7QHS - chains 3 and 5 of the 15 polymer chains in the assembly; structure by electron microscopy, 3.30 A resolution.

Chain 3:
Molecule: DNA replication licensing factor MCM3
Organism: Saccharomyces cerevisiae
Notes: EC 3.6.4.12
UniProt: P24279 (MCM3_YEAST); residue numbers follow UniProt; this construct covers 1-971
Sequence (1006 residues; each row starts with the number of its first residue; numbers below 1 keep their minus sign (Met-34 is residue -34)):
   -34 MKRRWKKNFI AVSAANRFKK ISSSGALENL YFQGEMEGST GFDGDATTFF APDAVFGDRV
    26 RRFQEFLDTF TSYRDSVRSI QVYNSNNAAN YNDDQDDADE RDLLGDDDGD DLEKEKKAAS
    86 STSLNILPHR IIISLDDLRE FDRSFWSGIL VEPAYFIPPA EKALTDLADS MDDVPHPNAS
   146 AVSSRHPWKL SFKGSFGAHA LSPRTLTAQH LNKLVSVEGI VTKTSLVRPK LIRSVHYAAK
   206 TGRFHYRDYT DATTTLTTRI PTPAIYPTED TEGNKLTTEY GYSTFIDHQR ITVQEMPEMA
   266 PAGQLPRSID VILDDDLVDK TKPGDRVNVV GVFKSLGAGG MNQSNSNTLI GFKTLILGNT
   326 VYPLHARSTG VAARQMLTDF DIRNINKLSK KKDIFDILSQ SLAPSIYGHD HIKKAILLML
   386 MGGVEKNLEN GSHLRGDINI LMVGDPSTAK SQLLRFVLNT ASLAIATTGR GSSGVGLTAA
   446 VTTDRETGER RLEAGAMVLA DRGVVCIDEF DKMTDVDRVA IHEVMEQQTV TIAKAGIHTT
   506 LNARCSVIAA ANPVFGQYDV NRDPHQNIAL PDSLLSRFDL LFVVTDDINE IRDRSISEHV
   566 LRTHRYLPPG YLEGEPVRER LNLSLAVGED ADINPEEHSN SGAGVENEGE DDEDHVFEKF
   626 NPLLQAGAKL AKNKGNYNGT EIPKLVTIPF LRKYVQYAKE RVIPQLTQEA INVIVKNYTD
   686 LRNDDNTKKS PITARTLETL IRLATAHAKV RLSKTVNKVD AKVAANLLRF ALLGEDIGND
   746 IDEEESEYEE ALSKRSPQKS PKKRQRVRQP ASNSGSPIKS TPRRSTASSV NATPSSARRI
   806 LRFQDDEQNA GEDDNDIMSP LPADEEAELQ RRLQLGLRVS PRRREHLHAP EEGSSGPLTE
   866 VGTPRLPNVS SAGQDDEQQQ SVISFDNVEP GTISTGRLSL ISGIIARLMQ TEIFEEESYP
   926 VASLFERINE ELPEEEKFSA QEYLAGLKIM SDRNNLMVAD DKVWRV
Disordered / not traced: -34 to 17, 60-89, 330-338, 596-647, 742-971
Construct notes: initiating methionine (-34); expression tag (-33 to 0)
Ion coordination: Mg2+: Ser416 (together with ATP)
Small-molecule neighbours:
  - ATP (adenosine-5'-triphosphate), molecule 1: Ser370, Ile371, Tyr372, His374, Asp410, Pro411, Ser412, Thr413, Ala414, Lys415, Ser416, Gln417, Glu474, Asn517, Ile561, Val565
  - ATP, molecule 2: Ser541, Arg542, Ala699, Arg700, Glu703
UniProt features mapped onto this chain:
  - motif: Ser541 to Asp544 (Arginine finger)
  - binding site (ATP): Gly409 to Ser416
  - modified residue: Ser761 (Phosphoserine), Ser777 (Phosphoserine), Ser781 (Phosphoserine), Thr868 (Phosphothreonine)
  - mutagenesis: Lys415 (K415A: No effect on MCM2-7 complex helicase activity. Loss of MCM2-7 complex helicase activity; when associated with MCM5 A-422. Reduces MCM2-7 complex helicase activity ...)

Chain 5:
Molecule: DNA replication licensing factor MCM5
Organism: Saccharomyces cerevisiae
Notes: EC 3.6.4.12
UniProt: A0A6A5PUY8 (A0A6A5PUY8_YEASX); numbering as in UniProt (aligned over 1-775)
Sequence (775 residues; each row starts with the number of its first residue):
     1 MSFDRPEIYS APVLQGESPN DDDNTEIIKS FKNFILEFRL DSQFIYRDQL RNNILVKNYS
    61 LTVNMEHLIG YNEDIYKKLS DEPSDIIPLF ETAITQVAKR ISILSRAQSA NNNDKDPENT
   121 SMDTDSLLLN SLPTFQLILN SNANQIPLRD LDSEHVSKIV RLSGIIISTS VLSSRATYLS
   181 IMCRNCRHTT SITINNFNSI TGNTVSLPRS CLSTIESESS MANESNIGDE STKKNCGPDP
   241 YIIIHESSKF IDQQFLKLQE IPELVPVGEM PRNLTMTCDR YLTNKVIPGT RVTIVGIYSI
   301 YNSKNGAGSG RSGGGNGGSG VAIRTPYIKI LGIQSDVETS SIWNSVTMFT EEEEEEFLQL
   361 SRNPKLYEIL TNSIAPSIFG NEDIKKAIVC LLMGGSKKIL PDGMRLRGDI NVLLLGDPGT
   421 AKSQLLKFVE KVSPIAVYTS GKGSSAAGLT ASVQRDPMTR EFYLEGGAMV LADGGVVCID
   481 EFDKMRDEDR VAIHEAMEQQ TISIAKAGIT TVLNSRTSVL AAANPIYGRY DDLKSPGDNI
   541 DFQTTILSRF DMIFIVKDDH NEERDISIAN HVINIHTGNA NAMQNQQEEN GSEISIEKMK
   601 RYITYCRLKC APRLSPQAAE KLSSNFVTIR KQLLINELES TERSSIPITI RQLEAIIRIT
   661 ESLAKLELSP IAQERHVDEA IRLFQASTMD AASQDPIGGL NQASGTSLSE IRRFEQELKR
   721 RLPIGWSTSY QTLRREFVDT HRFSQLALDK ALYALEKHET IQLRHQGQNI YRSGV
Disordered / not traced: 1-20, 105-129, 199-204, 214-234, 305-317
Ion coordination: Zn2+: Cys183, Cys186, Cys211, Cys236; Mg2+: Ser423 (together with ATP)
Small-molecule neighbours:
  - ATP (adenosine-5'-triphosphate), molecule 1: Ser377, Ile378, Phe379, Asp417, Pro418, Gly419, Thr420, Ala421, Lys422, Ser423, Gln424, Asn524, Ile568, Val572
  - ATP, molecule 2: Met404, Glu498, Gln499, Ser548, Arg549, Ile650, Arg651, Glu654

Chain 3 / chain 5 interface:
Residue-residue contacts - 127 pairs, chain 3 then chain 5:
  Tyr120(3) - Glu246(5)
  Thr172(3) - Leu172(5)
  Thr172(3) - Asp252(5)
  Ala173(3) - Ile251(5)
  Ala173(3) - Asp252(5)
  Leu176(3) - Phe250(5)  hydrophobic
  Asn177(3) - His245(5)
  Asn177(3) - Ser248(5)
  Lys188(3) - Glu461(5)  salt bridge
  Leu221(3) - Glu246(5)
  Thr222(3) - Glu246(5)
  Thr223(3) - Ile244(5)
  Thr223(3) - His245(5)
  Thr223(3) - Glu246(5)  hydrogen bond (backbone-side chain)
  Ile225(3) - Arg184(5)
  Ile225(3) - Arg187(5)
  Ile225(3) - Ile242(5)  hydrophobic
  Pro262(3) - Val512(5)
  Pro262(3) - Asn514(5)
  Glu263(3) - Asn514(5)  hydrogen bond (backbone-side chain)
  Pro266(3) - Ile342(5)  hydrophobic
  Ala267(3) - Asp473(5)
  Gly268(3) - Val470(5)
  Gly268(3) - Asp473(5)
  Gln269(3) - Ser341(5)  hydrogen bond
  Leu270(3) - Leu464(5)
  Leu270(3) - Leu513(5)  hydrophobic
  Pro271(3) - Leu513(5)
  Arg272(3) - Ser170(5)
  Arg272(3) - Val171(5)
  Lys299(3) - Glu246(5)
  Ser300(3) - His245(5)
  Ser300(3) - Phe250(5)
  Leu301(3) - His245(5)
  Gly302(3) - His245(5)  hydrogen bond (backbone-side chain)
  Ala303(3) - Ile243(5)
  Met306(3) - Val205(5)  hydrophobic
  Met306(3) - Ser206(5)
  Met306(3) - Leu207(5)  hydrogen bond (backbone-backbone)
  Asn307(3) - Ser206(5)  hydrogen bond (backbone-side chain)
  Gln308(3) - Arg209(5)  hydrogen bond
  Gln308(3) - Asp239(5)
  Ser311(3) - Asn302(5)
  Asn312(3) - Ser303(5)
  Thr313(3) - Arg175(5)
  Thr313(3) - Asn198(5)
  Thr313(3) - Phe255(5)
  Thr313(3) - Tyr327(5)
  Leu314(3) - Phe255(5)  hydrophobic
  Leu314(3) - Tyr301(5)
  Ile315(3) - Arg175(5)
  Gly316(3) - Ser174(5)
  Phe317(3) - Ser174(5)  hydrogen bond (backbone-backbone)
  Phe317(3) - Ala176(5)  hydrophobic
  Thr319(3) - Ser174(5)
  Pro369(3) - Asp402(5)
  Ser370(3) - Asp402(5)  hydrogen bond
  Ser370(3) - Met404(5)
  Ile371(3) - Met404(5)  hydrophobic
  Ser412(3) - Thr649(5)
  Ser412(3) - Ile650(5)
  Ser412(3) - Arg651(5)
  Ser416(3) - Gln499(5)
  Gln417(3) - Met404(5)
  Gln417(3) - Arg405(5)
  Gln417(3) - Gln499(5)  hydrogen bond
  Arg420(3) - Glu495(5)  salt bridge
  Arg420(3) - Thr501(5)  hydrogen bond
  Phe421(3) - Asp402(5)
  Thr433(3) - Ser503(5)
  Arg435(3) - Ala446(5)
  Arg435(3) - Glu488(5)  salt bridge
  Arg435(3) - Val491(5)
  Gly436(3) - Ser503(5)
  Gly436(3) - Ile504(5)
  Gly436(3) - Ala505(5)  hydrogen bond (backbone-backbone)
  Ser437(3) - Ala505(5)
  Ser437(3) - Lys506(5)
  Ser438(3) - Ala505(5)
  Ser438(3) - Lys506(5)
  Gly441(3) - Ala505(5)
  Gly441(3) - Ala507(5)
  Arg450(3) - Thr459(5)  hydrogen bond (side chain-backbone)
  Arg450(3) - Glu461(5)
  Asp473(3) - Glu495(5)
  Glu474(3) - His494(5)
  Glu474(3) - Glu495(5)
  Lys477(3) - Val491(5)
  Val519(3) - Gln543(5)
  Phe520(3) - Gln543(5)
  Gly521(3) - Gln543(5)
  Gln522(3) - Thr544(5)
  Gln522(3) - Arg643(5)
  Asp551(3) - Arg630(5)  salt bridge
  Ile553(3) - Arg630(5)
  Ile553(3) - Leu634(5)  hydrophobic
  Glu555(3) - Lys631(5)  salt bridge
  Asp558(3) - Arg630(5)  salt bridge
  Arg559(3) - Ser623(5)  hydrogen bond
  Arg559(3) - Ser624(5)
  Ser562(3) - Ser623(5)  hydrogen bond
  Ser562(3) - Phe626(5)
  Ser562(3) - Leu653(5)
  Val565(3) - Glu654(5)
  Leu566(3) - Ala619(5)
  Leu566(3) - Ser623(5)
  Leu566(3) - Ile657(5)  hydrophobic
  Thr568(3) - Leu400(5)
  His569(3) - Lys398(5)  hydrogen bond
  His569(3) - Glu654(5)  salt bridge
  Arg570(3) - Arg613(5)  hydrogen bond (backbone-side chain)
  Arg570(3) - Leu614(5)  hydrogen bond (side chain-backbone)
  Arg570(3) - Ser615(5)
  Arg570(3) - Pro616(5)
  Tyr571(3) - Ile399(5)
  Tyr571(3) - Leu400(5)  hydrophobic
  Tyr571(3) - Pro401(5)
  Leu572(3) - Arg613(5)
  Glu578(3) - Pro670(5)
  Glu578(3) - Ile671(5)
  Gly579(3) - Lys609(5)
  Gly579(3) - Cys610(5)
  Gly579(3) - Ala611(5)  hydrogen bond (backbone-backbone)
  Pro581(3) - Lys609(5)
  Pro581(3) - Cys610(5)
  Pro581(3) - Ala611(5)  hydrophobic
  Arg583(3) - Leu608(5)  hydrogen bond (side chain-backbone)
Interface residues without a listed pair, chain 3 (88 interface residues in all): Arg224, Pro226, Ala368, Pro411, Leu442, Ala445, Glu458, Ala459, Leu464, Asp552, Ile561, Glu563, Glu580, Val582
Interface residues without a listed pair, chain 5 (101 interface residues in all): Met182, Ile194, Gln254, Trp343, Ser345, Lys397, Leu406, Glu465, Gly466, Gly508, Thr510, Thr545, Ser548, Arg549, Glu620, Leu622, Val627, Leu633

Overview:
Chain 3 and chain 5 form an interface of 88 and 101 residues respectively; the contacts include 20 hydrogen
bonds and 7 salt bridges. Polar contacts include Lys188(3)-Glu461(5), Arg420(3)-Glu495(5) and
Arg435(3)-Glu488(5). One ATP molecule is bound between chain 3 and chain 5.
Chain 3 is DNA replication licensing factor MCM3 and chain 5 is DNA replication licensing factor MCM5, both
from Saccharomyces cerevisiae; the structure, S. cerevisiae CMGE nucleating origin DNA melting, was determined
by electron microscopy (same publication as 7Z13).
